PDB entry 2E2J | X-ray diffraction, 3.50 A resolution | chains A and F of the 13 polymer chains in the assembly

== Chain A ==
Protein: DNA-directed RNA polymerase II largest subunit
Source organism: Saccharomyces cerevisiae
Notes: EC 2.7.7.6
Reference sequence: P04050 (RPB1_YEAST); residue numbers follow UniProt; this construct covers 1-1733
Chain sequence (1733 residues; each row starts with the number of its first residue):
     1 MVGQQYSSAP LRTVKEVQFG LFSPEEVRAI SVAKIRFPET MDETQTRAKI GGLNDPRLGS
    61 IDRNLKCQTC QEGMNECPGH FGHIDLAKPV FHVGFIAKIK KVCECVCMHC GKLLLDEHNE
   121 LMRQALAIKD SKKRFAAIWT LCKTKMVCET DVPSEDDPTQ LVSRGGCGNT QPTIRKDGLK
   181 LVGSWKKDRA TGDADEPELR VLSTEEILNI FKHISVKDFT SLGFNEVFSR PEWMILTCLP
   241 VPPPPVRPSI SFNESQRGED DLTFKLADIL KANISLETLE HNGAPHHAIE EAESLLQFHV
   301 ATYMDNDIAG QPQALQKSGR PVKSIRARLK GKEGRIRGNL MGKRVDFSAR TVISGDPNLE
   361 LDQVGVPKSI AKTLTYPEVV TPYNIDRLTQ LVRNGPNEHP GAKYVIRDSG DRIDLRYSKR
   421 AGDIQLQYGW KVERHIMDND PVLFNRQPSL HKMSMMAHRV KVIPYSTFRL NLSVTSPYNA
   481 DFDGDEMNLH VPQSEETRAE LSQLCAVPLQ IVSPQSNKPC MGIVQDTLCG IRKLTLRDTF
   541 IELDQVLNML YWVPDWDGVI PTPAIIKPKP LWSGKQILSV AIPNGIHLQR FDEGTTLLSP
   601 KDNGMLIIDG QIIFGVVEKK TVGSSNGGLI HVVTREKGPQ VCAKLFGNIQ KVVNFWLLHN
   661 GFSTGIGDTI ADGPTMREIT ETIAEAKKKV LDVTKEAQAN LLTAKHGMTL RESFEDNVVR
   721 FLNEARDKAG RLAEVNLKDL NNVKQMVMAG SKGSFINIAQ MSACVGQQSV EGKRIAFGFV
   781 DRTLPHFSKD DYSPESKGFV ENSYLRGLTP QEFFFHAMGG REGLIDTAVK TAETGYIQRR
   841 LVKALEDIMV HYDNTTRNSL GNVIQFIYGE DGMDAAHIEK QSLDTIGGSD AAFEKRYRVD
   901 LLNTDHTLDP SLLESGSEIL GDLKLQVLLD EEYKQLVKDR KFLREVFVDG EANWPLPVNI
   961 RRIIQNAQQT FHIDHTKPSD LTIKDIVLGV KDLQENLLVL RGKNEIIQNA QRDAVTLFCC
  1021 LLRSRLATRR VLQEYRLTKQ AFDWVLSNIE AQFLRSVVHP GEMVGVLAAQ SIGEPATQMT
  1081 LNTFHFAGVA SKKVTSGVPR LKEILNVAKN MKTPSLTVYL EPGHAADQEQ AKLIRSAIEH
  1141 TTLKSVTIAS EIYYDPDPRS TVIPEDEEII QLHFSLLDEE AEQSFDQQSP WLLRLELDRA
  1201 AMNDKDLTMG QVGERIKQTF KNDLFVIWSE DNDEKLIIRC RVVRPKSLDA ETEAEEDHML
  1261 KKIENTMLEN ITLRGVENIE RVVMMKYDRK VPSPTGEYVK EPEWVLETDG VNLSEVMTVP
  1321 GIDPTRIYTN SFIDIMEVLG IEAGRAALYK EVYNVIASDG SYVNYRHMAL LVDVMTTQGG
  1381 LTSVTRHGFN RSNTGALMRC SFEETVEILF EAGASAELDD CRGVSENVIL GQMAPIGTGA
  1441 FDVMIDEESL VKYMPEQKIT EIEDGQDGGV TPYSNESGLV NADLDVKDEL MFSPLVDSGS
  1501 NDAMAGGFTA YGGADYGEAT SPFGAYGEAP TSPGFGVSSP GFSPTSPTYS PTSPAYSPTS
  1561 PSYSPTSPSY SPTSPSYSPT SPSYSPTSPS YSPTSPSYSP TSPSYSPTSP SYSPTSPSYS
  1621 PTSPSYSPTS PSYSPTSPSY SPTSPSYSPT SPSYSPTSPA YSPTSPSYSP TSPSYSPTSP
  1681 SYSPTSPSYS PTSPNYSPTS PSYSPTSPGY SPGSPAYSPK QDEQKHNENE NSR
Disordered / not traced: 1-2, 155-160, 187-198, 1082-1091, 1177-1186, 1244-1253, 1446-1733
Ion coordination: Zn2+ site 1: C67, C70, C77, H80; Zn2+ site 2: C107, C110, C148, C167; Mg2+ site 1: D481 (shared with 1 residue of chain R); Mg2+ site 2 near D483 (its only coordinating residue here)
Small-molecule neighbours: phosphomethylphosphonic acid guanylate ester (G2P): R446, P448, N479, D481, D483, T831
Curated features (UniProtKB/Swiss-Prot):
  - region: P248 to D260 (Lid loop), N306 to K323 (Rudder loop), P810 to E822 (Bridging helix)
  - binding site (Zn(2+)): C67, C70, C77, H80, C107, C110, C148, C167
  - binding site (Mg(2+)): D481, D483, D485
  - modified residue: T1471 (Phosphothreonine)
  - cross-link (Glycyl lysine isopeptide (Lys-Gly)): K695 (interchain with G-Cter in ubiquitin), K1246 (interchain with G-Cter in ubiquitin), K1350 (interchain with G-Cter in ubiquitin)
  - natural variant: S1653 to P1659 (deletion: In strain: A364A)
  - mutagenesis: K1246 (K1246R: Impairs ubiquitination during transcription stress)
From the paper describing this entry:
  - catalytic residues: H1085 (proposed by the authors, not directly observed)
  - mutagenesis - R446A: abolished growth

== Chain F ==
Protein: DNA-directed RNA polymerases I, II, and III 23 kDa polypeptide
Source organism: Saccharomyces cerevisiae
Notes: EC 2.7.7.6
Reference sequence: P20435 (RPB6_YEAST); numbering as in UniProt (aligned over 1-155)
Chain sequence (155 residues; numbered 1 to 155; the number before each row is that of its first residue):
     1 MSDYEEAFND GNENFEDFDV EHFSDEETYE EKPQFKDGET TDANGKTIVT GGNGPEDFQQ
    61 HEQIRRKTLK EKAIPKDQRA TTPYMTKYER ARILGTRALQ ISMNAPVFVD LEGETDPLRI
   121 AMKELAEKKI PLVIRRYLPD GSFEDWSVEE LIVDL
Disordered / not traced: 1-68, 155
Curated features (UniProtKB/Swiss-Prot):
  - region: L111 to L132 (Leucine-zipper)
  - modified residue: S24 (Phosphoserine)

== How chain A and chain F interact ==
Residue-residue contacts (54):
  V379(A) with S102(F)
  V380(A) with N104(F)
  T381(A) with N104(F)
  Y383(A) with V107(F); L111(F), hydrophobic; T115(F)
  K431(A) with M103(F)
  E495(A) with A98(F); L99(F); S102(F); P117(F)
  E496(A) with G95(F); L99(F)
  A499(A) with G95(F)
  Q503(A) with R90(F)
  L504(A) with Y88(F), hydrophobic; A91(F), hydrophobic
  H851(A) with P139(F)
  Y852(A) with T81(F); T86(F); E89(F), hydrogen bond; R136(F); Y137(F); L138(F)
  D853(A) with L138(F)
  R857(A) with P139(F)
  R1001(A) with A80(F); P83(F)
  L1054(A) with Y84(F)
  R1055(A) with D154(F), salt bridge
  H1059(A) with M85(F); T86(F); K87(F), hydrogen bond (side chain-backbone)
  P1060(A) with T86(F)
  E1062(A) with K87(F), salt bridge; Y88(F), hydrogen bond
  M1433(A) with R92(F)
  G1437(A) with Y88(F)
  T1438(A) with Y88(F); R92(F)
  F1441(A) with Y88(F); E89(F); R92(F); I134(F), hydrophobic; R135(F)
  D1442(A) with V133(F); I134(F); R135(F), hydrogen bond (backbone-backbone); Y137(F)
  V1443(A) with V133(F)
  M1444(A) with L132(F); V133(F), hydrogen bond (backbone-backbone); R135(F)
  I1445(A) with P131(F)
Also at the interface, not in a pair above, chain A (34 interface residues in all): P382, G429, T855, G1002, G1061, A1440
Also at the interface, not in a pair above, chain F (38 interface residues in all): T82, I93, L94, T96, L118, M122

== In short ==
Chain A and chain F form an interface of 34 and 38 residues respectively, with 5 hydrogen bonds and 2 salt
bridges. Polar contacts include R1055(A)-D154(F), E1062(A)-K87(F) and Y852(A)-E89(F). Bound to chain A:
phosphomethylphosphonic acid guanylate ester. The paper reports the catalytic residue H1085(A); R446A of chain
A abolishes growth.
Chain A is DNA-directed RNA polymerase II largest subunit and chain F is DNA-directed RNA polymerases I, II,
and III 23 kDa polypeptide, both from Saccharomyces cerevisiae; the structure, RNA polymerase II elongation
complex in 5 mM Mg+2 with GMPCPP, was determined by X-ray diffraction together with 2E2H, 2E2I, 2NVQ, 2NVT,
2NVX, 2NVY, 2NVZ and 2YU9 from the same study.
